Entry 5CZE (X-ray diffraction, 3.82 A resolution); this record covers chains A and D of the 8 polymer chains in the assembly.

== Chain A ==
Molecule: PaaA2
Organism: Escherichia coli O157:H7 str. SS52
UniProtKB: A0A0F6F6Q9 (A0A0F6F6Q9_ECO57); residues 2-63 here correspond to UniProt positions 14-75 (UniProt number = residue number + 12)
Chain sequence (71 residues; numbered -7 to 63; the number before each row is that of its first residue; numbers below 1 keep their minus sign (Mse-7 is residue -7)):
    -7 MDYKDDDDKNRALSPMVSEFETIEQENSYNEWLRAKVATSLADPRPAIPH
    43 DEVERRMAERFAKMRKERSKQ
Unresolved in the structure: -7 to 0, 61-63
Sequence notes: initiating methionine (-7); expression tag (-6 to 1)
Modified residues: Mse-7 (selenomethionine); Mse8, Mse49, Mse56 (selenomethionine; parent Met)

== Chain D ==
Molecule: Plasmid stabilization protein ParE
Organism: Escherichia coli O157:H7 str. SS52
UniProtKB: A0A0D7C2L1 (A0A0D7C2L1_ECOLX); residues 1-92 here = UniProt positions 1-92
Chain sequence (100 residues; numbered 1 to 100; the number before each row is that of its first residue):
     1 MLPVLWLESADTDLDDITSYIARFDIDAAERLWQRLRGCVLPLSEHPYLY
    51 PPSDRVPGLREIVAHPNYIILYRVTTSSVEVVNVIHARRQFPLEHHHHHH
Unresolved in the structure: 96-100
Sequence notes: expression tag (93-100)
Modified residues: Mse1 (selenomethionine; parent Met)

== Chain A / chain D interface ==
Pairs across the interface (15; chain A residue first):
  Ser6(A) with Tyr20(D), hydrogen bond
  Pro7(A) with Asn67(D), hydrogen bond (backbone-side chain); His86(D), hydrogen bond (backbone-side chain); Arg89(D)
  Mse8(A) with Tyr20(D), hydrophobic; Ile21(D); Tyr68(D), hydrogen bond (backbone-side chain); His86(D); Arg89(D); Phe91(D)
  Val9(A) with Ile21(D), hydrophobic; Phe24(D), hydrophobic
  Ser10(A) with Asn67(D), hydrogen bond (backbone-side chain)
  Glu11(A) with His65(D), salt bridge; Asn67(D)
Also at the interface, not in a pair above, chain D (10 interface residues in all): Pro66

== In short ==
6 residues of chain A face 10 of chain D across their interface; the contacts include 5 hydrogen bonds and 1
salt bridge. Among the polar pairs are Glu11(A)-His65(D), Ser6(A)-Tyr20(D) and Pro7(A)-Asn67(D).
Here chain A is PaaA2 and chain D is Plasmid stabilization protein ParE, both from Escherichia coli O157:H7
str. SS52. Entry 5CZE (Crystal structure of the PaaA2-ParE2 antitoxin-toxin complex) was determined by X-ray
diffraction together with 5CW7 from the same study.
